PDB entry 4YF9 | X-ray diffraction, 2.60 A resolution | chains B and C of the 6 polymer chains in the assembly

== Chain B ==
Molecule: Protein related to penicillin acylase
Organism: Acidovorax sp. MR-S7
Notes: fragment: spacer peptide
UniProtKB: A0A0A1VBK6 (A0A0A1VBK6_9BURK); residues 1-27 here correspond to UniProt positions 207-233 (UniProt number = residue number + 206)
Amino-acid sequence (27 residues; numbered 1 to 27; the number before each row is that of its first residue):
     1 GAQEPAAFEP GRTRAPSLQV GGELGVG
Not modelled in the structure: 1-7, 23-27

== Chain C ==
Molecule: Protein related to penicillin acylase
Organism: Acidovorax sp. MR-S7
Notes: fragment: beta-chain
UniProtKB: A0A0A1VBK6 (A0A0A1VBK6_9BURK); residues 1-573 here correspond to UniProt positions 234-806 (UniProt number = residue number + 233)
Amino-acid sequence (581 residues; numbered 1 to 581; the number before each row is that of its first residue):
     1 SNMYGFGTAA TGEGSGVLFG NPHWYWKGPD RFYQAQLTID GEANVSGVSF LGLPVIQIGF
    61 NDSVAWSHTV STARRFGFFQ LSLVQGEPTS YLRDGVPVKM KPATITVPSR NADGSVSDVT
   121 RTLYHSEFGP LVNLAGLNPA LAWSQGTAFA IRDINGENFR TLRTWMRWNQ AKSLDEFIAI
   181 QKEEASIPWV NTVAVGRGSA KAWYADIGAV PNVSPAQTAA CTTPFGMAVG QALPNVPFFD
   241 GSRSECDWLT DADSVQKGAV GVSRMPSLQR DDYVGNMNDS YWLANVHAPL TGYPAIFGPA
   301 GTSAQTLRTR MGHTMALERL AGTDGYAGNK ATSAVVREMV LGSRVFSAER FKDEVLDLIC
   361 TPAQWTVNGA AVDAAQACAV LAAWDNRGRK DSRGSHLWDE FWSRVPTASL FTVPFSAADP
   421 LNTPRGINAA AADALRQAMA TAIARVGQSG YALDAPRGEV LYATRGGTRL PLYGGCGAMG
   481 YFTITCSEND ITQGGYSMDG QPNASNSYMQ VVSFPASGVQ AHTFLTFSLS DDPASPHHGD
   541 YTKAYSAGQW LRVPFTEAEI TGNADYRTAT VKELEHHHHH H
Not modelled in the structure: 576-581
Construct notes: expression tag (574-581)
Disulfides: Cys221-Cys246, Cys360-Cys378, Cys476-Cys486
What the authors report for this chain:
  - catalytic residues: Ser1

== Chain B / chain C interface ==
Pairs across the interface (25):
  Phe8(B) with Asn138(C); Leu141(C), hydrophobic; Phe225(C), hydrophobic; Ala228(C), hydrophobic
  Glu9(B) with Asn138(C), hydrogen bond (backbone-side chain)
  Arg12(B) with Leu137(C); Asn138(C); Pro139(C)
  Thr13(B) with Leu137(C); Asn138(C), hydrogen bond; Val229(C); Ala232(C)
  Arg14(B) with Gly136(C); Leu137(C), hydrogen bond (backbone-backbone)
  Ala15(B) with Ala232(C), hydrophobic
  Pro16(B) with Leu137(C)
  Leu18(B) with Arg74(C); Phe76(C), hydrophobic
  Gln19(B) with Val70(C)
  Val20(B) with Trp24(C), hydrophobic; Val70(C); Trp189(C), hydrophobic
  Gly21(B) with Trp24(C); Tyr25(C); Ala504(C)
Also at the interface, not in a pair above, chain C (20 interface residues in all): Ala140, Leu233, Pro234, Asn278

== In short ==
11 residues of chain B and 20 residues of chain C are in contact, with 3 hydrogen bonds. Polar contacts
include Glu9(B)-Asn138(C), Thr13(B)-Asn138(C) and Arg14(B)-Leu137(C). From the paper: the catalytic residue
Ser1(C).
Chain B is Protein related to penicillin acylase and chain C is Protein related to penicillin acylase, both
from Acidovorax sp. MR-S7; the structure, Structure of N-acylhomoserine lactone acylase MacQ, was determined
by X-ray diffraction, deposited together with 5C9I, 4YFA and 4YFB.
